PDB entry 5L68 | X-ray diffraction, 2.80 A resolution | chains F and G of the 28 polymer chains in the assembly

Chain F:
Protein: Probable proteasome subunit alpha type-7
Source organism: Saccharomyces cerevisiae (strain ATCC 204508 / S288c)
Notes: EC 3.4.25.1
UniProtKB: P21242 (PSA7_YEAST); residues -3 to 284 here correspond to UniProt positions 1-288 (UniProt number = residue number + 4)
Amino-acid sequence (288 residues; row label = number of the first residue in the row; numbers below 1 keep their minus sign (Met-3 is residue -3)):
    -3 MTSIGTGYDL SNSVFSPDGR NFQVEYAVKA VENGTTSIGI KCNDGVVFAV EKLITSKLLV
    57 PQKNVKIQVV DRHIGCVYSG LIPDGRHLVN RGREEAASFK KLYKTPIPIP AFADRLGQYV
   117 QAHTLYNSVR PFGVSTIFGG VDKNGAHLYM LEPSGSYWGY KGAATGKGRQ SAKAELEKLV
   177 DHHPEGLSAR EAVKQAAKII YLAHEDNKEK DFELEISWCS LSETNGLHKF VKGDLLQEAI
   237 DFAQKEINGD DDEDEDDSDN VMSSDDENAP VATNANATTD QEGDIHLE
Unresolved in the structure: -3 to 1, 245-284
Swiss-Prot annotation at these positions:
  - modified residue: Thr-2 (N-acetylthreonine)

Chain G:
Protein: Proteasome subunit alpha type-1
Source organism: Saccharomyces cerevisiae (strain ATCC 204508 / S288c)
Notes: EC 3.4.25.1
UniProtKB: P21243 (PSA1_YEAST); residues -8 to 243 here correspond to UniProt positions 1-252 (UniProt number = residue number + 9)
Amino-acid sequence (252 residues; row label = number of the first residue in the row; numbers below 1 keep their minus sign (Met-8 is residue -8)):
    -8 MSGAAAASAA GYDRHITIFS PEGRLYQVEY AFKATNQTNI NSLAVRGKDC TVVISQKKVP
    52 DKLLDPTTVS YIFCISRTIG MVVNGPIPDA RNAALRAKAE AAEFRYKYGY DMPCDVLAKR
   112 MANLSQIYTQ RAYMRPLGVI LTFVSVDEEL GPSIYKTDPA GYYVGYKATA TGPKQQEITT
   172 NLENHFKKSK IDHINEESWE KVVEFAITHM IDALGTEFSK NDLEVGVATK DKFFTLSAEN
   232 IEERLVAIAE QD
Unresolved in the structure: -8 to 1, 243
Metal / ion sites: Mg2+ site 1: Thr8, Tyr119, Arg122, Met125; Mg2+ site 2: Tyr97 (shared with 1 residue of chain N)

How chain F and chain G interact:
Pairs across the interface (61):
  Thr2(F) - His6(G)
  Gly3(F) - His6(G)
  Tyr4(F) - Arg5(G)
  Tyr4(F) - His6(G)
  Tyr4(F) - Tyr21(G)
  Ser9(F) - Arg126(G)
  Val10(F) - His6(G)
  Val10(F) - Gln18(G)
  Phe11(F) - Gln18(G)  hydrogen bond (backbone-side chain)
  Phe11(F) - Tyr21(G)
  Phe11(F) - Ala22(G)  hydrophobic
  Phe11(F) - Ala25(G)  hydrophobic
  Phe11(F) - Arg126(G)
  Phe11(F) - Pro127(G)
  Ser12(F) - Tyr21(G)
  Pro13(F) - Tyr21(G)  hydrophobic
  Pro13(F) - Lys24(G)  hydrogen bond (backbone-side chain)
  Asp14(F) - Lys24(G)
  Gly15(F) - Tyr21(G)
  Gly15(F) - Ala25(G)
  Lys37(F) - Asp56(G)  salt bridge
  Asp110(F) - Arg82(G)
  Gln114(F) - Arg82(G)  hydrogen bond (side chain-backbone)
  Gln114(F) - Asn83(G)
  Gln114(F) - Leu86(G)
  Gln117(F) - Pro79(G)
  Gln117(F) - Asp80(G)
  Gln117(F) - Asn83(G)  hydrogen bond
  Gln117(F) - Arg126(G)
  Thr120(F) - Arg126(G)  hydrogen bond (backbone-side chain)
  Leu121(F) - Tyr124(G)
  Leu121(F) - Arg126(G)
  Tyr122(F) - Tyr124(G)
  Tyr122(F) - Met125(G)  hydrophobic
  Ser150(F) - Pro79(G)
  Gly151(F) - Pro79(G)
  Ser152(F) - Ile78(G)
  Ser152(F) - Pro79(G)
  Tyr153(F) - Arg82(G)  hydrogen bond (backbone-side chain)
  Trp154(F) - Leu55(G)  hydrophobic
  Trp154(F) - Thr59(G)
  Trp154(F) - Val60(G)  hydrophobic
  Trp154(F) - Ser61(G)
  Trp154(F) - Tyr62(G)
  Trp154(F) - Ile78(G)  hydrophobic
  Trp154(F) - Arg82(G)
  Gly155(F) - Leu55(G)
  Gly155(F) - Asp56(G)  hydrogen bond (backbone-backbone)
  Gly155(F) - Thr59(G)  hydrogen bond (backbone-side chain)
  Tyr156(F) - Leu54(G)
  Tyr156(F) - Leu55(G)
  Tyr156(F) - Asp56(G)
  Lys157(F) - Lys53(G)
  Lys157(F) - Leu54(G)  hydrogen bond (backbone-backbone)
  Lys157(F) - Leu55(G)
  Gly158(F) - Leu54(G)
  Leu172(F) - Leu54(G)
  Glu173(F) - Lys53(G)
  Glu173(F) - Leu54(G)
  Val176(F) - Leu54(G)  hydrophobic
  Asp177(F) - Lys53(G)  salt bridge
Interface residues without a listed pair, chain F (32 interface residues in all): Tyr145, Lys169
Interface residues without a listed pair, chain G (28 interface residues in all): Asp52, Leu128, Gly129

In short:
32 residues of chain F and 28 residues of chain G are in contact; the contacts include 9 hydrogen bonds and 2
salt bridges. Among the polar pairs are Lys37(F)-Asp56(G), Asp177(F)-Lys53(G) and Phe11(F)-Gln18(G). The Mg2+
site 1 is built by Thr8(G), Tyr119(G), Arg122(G) and Met125(G).
Here chain F is Probable proteasome subunit alpha type-7 and chain G is Proteasome subunit alpha type-1, both
from Saccharomyces cerevisiae (strain ATCC 204508 / S288c). Entry 5L68 (Yeast 20S proteasome with mouse beta5i
(1-138) and mouse beta6 (97-111; 118-133) in complex with epoxyketone ...) was determined by X-ray diffraction
(same publication as 5L52, 5L54, 5L55, 5L5A, 5L5B, 5L5D and 30 further entries).
